PDB entry 7FI8 | X-ray diffraction, 2.80 A resolution | chains A and B of the 3 polymer chains in the assembly

[Chain A (and B)]
Name: NKG2-D type II integral membrane protein
Organism: Homo sapiens
Notes: chain B of this document is another copy of the same molecule, construct and numbering; everything in this record applies to it too
Reference sequence: P26718 (NKG2D_HUMAN); numbering as in UniProt (aligned over 80-216)
Sequence (139 residues; row label = number of the first residue in the row):
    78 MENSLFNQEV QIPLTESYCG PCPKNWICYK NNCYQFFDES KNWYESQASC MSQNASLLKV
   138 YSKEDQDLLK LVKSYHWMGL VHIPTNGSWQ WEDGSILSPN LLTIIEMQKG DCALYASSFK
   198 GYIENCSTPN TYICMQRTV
Not modelled in the structure: 78-92, 216 (chain B: 78-90, 216)
Construct notes: initiating methionine (78); expression tag (79)
UniProt features mapped onto this chain:
  - glycosylation (N-linked (GlcNAc...) asparagine): N131, N163, N202
Disulfide bonds: C96-C105, C99-C110, C127-C211, C189-C203

[Chain A / chain B interface]
Residue-residue contacts - 40 pairs, chain A then chain B:
  E93(A) - C99(B)
  E93(A) - K101(B)
  S94(A) - G97(B)
  S94(A) - P98(B)
  S94(A) - C99(B)  hydrogen bond (backbone-backbone)
  Y95(A) - C96(B)
  Y95(A) - G97(B)
  C96(A) - Y95(B)
  C96(A) - C96(B)  hydrogen bond (backbone-backbone)
  G97(A) - Y95(B)
  P98(A) - E93(B)
  P98(A) - S94(B)
  P98(A) - Y95(B)  hydrophobic
  C99(A) - E93(B)
  C99(A) - S94(B)  hydrogen bond (backbone-backbone)
  N102(A) - Y106(B)
  N102(A) - K107(B)
  W103(A) - Y106(B)
  I104(A) - C105(B)
  I104(A) - Y106(B)  hydrophobic
  I104(A) - L145(B)  hydrophobic
  C105(A) - I104(B)
  C105(A) - C105(B)  hydrogen bond (backbone-backbone)
  Y106(A) - N102(B)
  Y106(A) - W103(B)
  Y106(A) - I104(B)  hydrophobic
  K107(A) - N102(B)
  Q112(A) - Y106(B)
  F113(A) - L148(B)  hydrophobic
  L148(A) - F113(B)  hydrophobic
  L148(A) - L148(B)
  L148(A) - V149(B)
  L148(A) - K150(B)  hydrogen bond (backbone-backbone)
  V149(A) - L148(B)
  V149(A) - K150(B)
  K150(A) - L148(B)  hydrogen bond (backbone-backbone)
  K150(A) - V149(B)
  K150(A) - S194(B)  hydrogen bond (side chain-backbone)
  H153(A) - L148(B)
  S194(A) - K150(B)  hydrogen bond
Other interface residues (no listed pair), chain A (26 interface residues in all): P100, K101, N131, L145, K147, Q213
Other interface residues (no listed pair), chain B (25 interface residues in all): L91, T92, P100, Q112, K147

[In short]
26 residues of chain A and 25 residues of chain B are in contact, with 8 hydrogen bonds. Among the polar pairs
are K150(A)-S194(B), S94(A)-C99(B) and C96(A)-C96(B).
Chain A and chain B are both NKG2-D type II integral membrane protein (Homo sapiens); the structure, Crystal
structure of human MICA mutants in complex with natural killer cell receptor NKG2D, was determined by X-ray
diffraction.
